3T4P - chains A and B; structure by X-ray diffraction, 1.77 A resolution.

== Chain A ==
Name: O-acetyl serine sulfhydrylase
Organism: Leishmania donovani
Notes: EC 2.5.1.47
UniProt: G1C2I2 (G1C2I2_LEIDO); residues 1-325 here = UniProt positions 1-325
Amino-acid sequence (334 residues; numbered 1 to 334; the number before each row is that of its first residue):
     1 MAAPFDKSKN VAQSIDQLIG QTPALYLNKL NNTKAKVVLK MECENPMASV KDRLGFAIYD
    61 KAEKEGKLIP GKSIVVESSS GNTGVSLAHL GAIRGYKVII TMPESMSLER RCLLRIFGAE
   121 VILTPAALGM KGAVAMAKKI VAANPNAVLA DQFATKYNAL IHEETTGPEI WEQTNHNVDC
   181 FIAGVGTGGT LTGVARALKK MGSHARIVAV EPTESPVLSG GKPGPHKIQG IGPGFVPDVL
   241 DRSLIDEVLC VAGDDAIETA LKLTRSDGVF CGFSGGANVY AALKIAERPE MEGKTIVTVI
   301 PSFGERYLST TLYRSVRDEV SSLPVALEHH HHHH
Not modelled in the structure: 1, 321-334
Differences from the reference sequence: expression tag (326-334)
Modified / non-standard residues: Lys51 ((2S)-2-amino-6-[[3-hydroxy-2-methyl-5-(phosphonooxymethyl)pyridin-4-yl]methylideneamino]hexanoic acid; LLP)

== Chain B ==
Name: tetrapeptide DWSI
Amino-acid sequence (4 residues; numbered 1 to 4; the number before each row is that of its first residue):
     1 DWSI

== How chain A and chain B interact ==
Pairs across the interface (24):
  Lys51(A) with Ile4(B)
  Ser79(A) with Ile4(B), hydrogen bond (side chain-backbone)
  Ser80(A) with Trp2(B); Ser3(B), hydrogen bond
  Gly81(A) with Ser3(B); Ile4(B)
  Asn82(A) with Ile4(B), hydrogen bond (backbone-backbone)
  Thr83(A) with Ile4(B), hydrogen bond (backbone-backbone)
  Arg110(A) with Ser3(B), hydrogen bond
  Met130(A) with Trp2(B)
  Gln152(A) with Ile4(B), hydrogen bond (side chain-backbone)
  Phe153(A) with Trp2(B), hydrophobic; Ile4(B), hydrophobic
  Gly186(A) with Ile4(B)
  Gly224(A) with Asp1(B)
  Pro225(A) with Asp1(B)
  His226(A) with Asp1(B), salt bridge
  Gln229(A) with Ser3(B)
  Gly230(A) with Ser3(B), hydrogen bond (backbone-backbone); Ile4(B)
  Gly232(A) with Asp1(B); Trp2(B)
  Pro233(A) with Trp2(B), hydrogen bond (backbone-side chain); Ile4(B), hydrophobic
Interface residues without a listed pair, chain A (24 interface residues in all): Ser78, Val134, Thr187, Ser215, Ile231, Phe235

== Summary ==
The interface between chain A and chain B involves 24 residues on one side and 4 on the other, with 8 hydrogen
bonds and 1 salt bridge. Polar pairs include His226(A)-Asp1(B), Ser79(A)-Ile4(B) and Ser80(A)-Ser3(B).
Chain A is O-acetyl serine sulfhydrylase (Leishmania donovani) and chain B is tetrapeptide DWSI; the
structure, Crystal structure of O-Acetyl Serine Sulfhydrylase from Leishmania donovani in complex with
designed tetrapeptide, was determined by X-ray diffraction together with 3SPX from the same study.
